8JZH - chain A; structure by X-ray diffraction, 2.20 A resolution.

== Chain A ==
Protein: S-adenosylmethionine synthase
Organism: Corynebacterium glutamicum ATCC 13032
Notes: EC 2.5.1.6
Reference sequence: Q9K5E4 (METK_CORGL); residues 1-407 here = UniProt positions 1-407
Sequence (412 residues; each row starts with the number of its first residue):
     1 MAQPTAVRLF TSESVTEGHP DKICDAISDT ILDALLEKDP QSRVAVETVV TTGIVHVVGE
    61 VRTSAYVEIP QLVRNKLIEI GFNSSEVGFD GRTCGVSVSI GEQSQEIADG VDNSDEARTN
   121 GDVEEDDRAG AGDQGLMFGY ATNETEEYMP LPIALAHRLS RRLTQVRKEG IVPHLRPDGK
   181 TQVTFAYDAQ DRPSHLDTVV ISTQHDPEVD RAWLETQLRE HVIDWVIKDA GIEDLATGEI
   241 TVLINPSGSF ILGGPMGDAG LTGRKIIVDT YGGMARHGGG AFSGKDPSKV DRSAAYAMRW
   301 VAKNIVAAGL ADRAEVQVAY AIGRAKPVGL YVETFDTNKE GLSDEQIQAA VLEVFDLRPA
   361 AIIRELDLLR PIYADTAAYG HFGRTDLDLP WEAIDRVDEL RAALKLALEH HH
Not modelled in the structure: 1, 105-122, 409-412
Construct notes: expression tag (408-412)
Swiss-Prot annotation at these positions:
  - region: Gln-103 to Asn-113 (Flexible loop)
  - binding site (ATP): His-19, Asp-178 to Lys-180, Asp-258, Arg-264, Lys-265, Ala-281, Lys-285
  - binding site (Mg(2+)): Asp-21
  - binding site (K(+)): Glu-47
  - binding site (L-methionine): Glu-60, Gln-103, Asp-258, Lys-289
Metal / ion sites: Na+: Asp-191, Glu-333

== In short ==
The Na+ site is built by Asp-191 and Glu-333. UniProt lists 9 ATP-binding residues, Mg2+-binding residue
Asp-21, K+-binding residue Glu-47 and 4 L-methionine-binding residues.
Chain A is S-adenosylmethionine synthase (Corynebacterium glutamicum ATCC 13032); the structure, C. glutamicum
S-adenosylmethionine synthase, was determined by X-ray diffraction together with 8JZG and 8JZI from the same
study.
